PDB entry 7XK6 | electron microscopy, 3.00 A resolution | chains D and E of the 6 polymer chains in the assembly

# Chain D
Molecule: Na(+)-translocating NADH-quinone reductase subunit D
Source organism: Vibrio cholerae O395
Notes: EC 7.2.1.1
Reference sequence: A5F5Y6 (NQRD_VIBC3); residue numbers follow UniProt; this construct covers 1-210
Sequence (210 residues; each row starts with the number of its first residue):
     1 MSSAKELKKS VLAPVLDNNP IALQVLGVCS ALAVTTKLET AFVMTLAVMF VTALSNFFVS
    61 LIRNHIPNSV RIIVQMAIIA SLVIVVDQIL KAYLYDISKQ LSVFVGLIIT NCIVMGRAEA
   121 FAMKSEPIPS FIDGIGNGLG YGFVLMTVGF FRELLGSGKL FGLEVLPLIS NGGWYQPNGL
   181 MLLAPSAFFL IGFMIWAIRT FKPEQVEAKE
Unresolved in the structure: 1-6
Ion coordination: 2Fe-2S cluster Fe near Thr110 (its only coordinating residue here)
Ligand contacts: 2Fe-2S cluster (FES): Gly27, Val28, Cys29, Thr110, Asn111, Cys112

# Chain E
Molecule: Na(+)-translocating NADH-quinone reductase subunit E
Source organism: Vibrio cholerae O395
Notes: EC 7.2.1.1
Reference sequence: A5F5Y5 (NQRE_VIBC3); residues 1-198 here = UniProt positions 1-198
Sequence (198 residues; numbered 1 to 198; the number before each row is that of its first residue):
     1 MEHYISLLVK SIFIENMALS FFLGMCTFLA VSKKVKTSFG LGIAVIVVLT ISVPVNNLVY
    61 NLVLKPDALV EGVDLSFLNF ITFIGVIAAL VQILEMILDR FFPPLYNALG IFLPLITVNC
   121 AIFGGVSFMV QRDYSFAESV VYGFGSGVGW MLAIVALAGI REKMKYSDVP PGLRGLGITF
   181 ITAGLMALGF MSFSGVQL
Ligand contacts: 2Fe-2S cluster (FES): Gly24, Met25, Cys26, Asn119, Cys120

# Interface between chain D and chain E
Contacting residue pairs (62; chain D residue first):
  Ala22(D) with Leu176(E)
  Val25(D) with Leu176(E), hydrophobic
  Leu26(D) with Cys26(E), hydrophobic
  Gly27(D) with Cys26(E)
  Val28(D) with Cys26(E); Phe180(E), hydrophobic
  Cys29(D) with Phe22(E), hydrogen bond (side chain-backbone); Leu23(E); Gly24(E), hydrogen bond (side chain-backbone); Met25(E), hydrogen bond (side chain-backbone)
  Leu32(D) with Phe22(E), hydrophobic; Met25(E), hydrophobic
  Ile72(D) with Gln92(E); Val118(E), hydrophobic
  Met76(D) with Ile84(E), hydrophobic; Val118(E), hydrophobic
  Ala77(D) with Ile81(E), hydrophobic
  Ala80(D) with Ile81(E), hydrophobic
  Ile84(D) with Phe77(E); Phe80(E), hydrophobic
  Asp87(D) with Phe80(E)
  Ser102(D) with Gln131(E)
  Val103(D) with Phe128(E), hydrophobic; Gln131(E)
  Gly106(D) with Phe80(E); Phe123(E)
  Leu107(D) with Phe123(E), hydrophobic
  Ile109(D) with Phe80(E), hydrophobic; Ile84(E), hydrophobic; Phe123(E), hydrophobic
  Thr110(D) with Ile84(E); Val118(E); Asn119(E); Cys120(E), hydrogen bond; Phe123(E)
  Cys112(D) with Cys26(E), hydrophobic
  Leu183(D) with Met191(E), hydrophobic
  Ala184(D) with Phe22(E), hydrophobic
  Pro185(D) with Gly184(E); Ala187(E), hydrophobic; Leu188(E)
  Phe188(D) with Phe22(E), hydrophobic; Met25(E), hydrophobic; Phe180(E); Ala183(E), hydrophobic; Gly184(E)
  Phe189(D) with Ile181(E); Gly184(E)
  Ile191(D) with Phe180(E), hydrophobic
  Gly192(D) with Leu173(E)
  Ile195(D) with Leu176(E), hydrophobic; Phe180(E), hydrophobic
  Trp196(D) with Gly172(E); Leu173(E), hydrophobic
  Arg199(D) with Gly172(E); Arg174(E); Leu176(E)
  Val206(D) with Pro171(E)
  Glu207(D) with Arg174(E); Gly175(E)
  Ala208(D) with Arg174(E)
  Lys209(D) with Arg174(E)
Also at the interface, not in a pair above, chain D (43 interface residues in all): Ile21, Leu23, Ile73, Val83, Gln88, Phe104, Asn111, Leu180, Phe193
Also at the interface, not in a pair above, chain E (37 interface residues in all): Phe21, Ala88, Thr117, Gly124, Ser127, Pro170, Gly177, Leu185

# In short
The interface between chain D and chain E involves 43 residues on one side and 37 on the other; the contacts
include 4 hydrogen bonds. Among the polar pairs are Cys29(D)-Phe22(E), Cys29(D)-Gly24(E) and
Cys29(D)-Met25(E). 2Fe-2S cluster is bound between chain D and chain E.
Here chain D is Na(+)-translocating NADH-quinone reductase subunit D and chain E is Na(+)-translocating
NADH-quinone reductase subunit E, both from Vibrio cholerae O395. Entry 7XK6 (Cryo-EM structure of Na+-pumping
NADH-ubiquinone oxidoreductase from Vibrio cholerae, with aurachin D-42) was determined by electron microscopy
(same publication as 7XK3, 7XK4, 7XK5 and 7XK7).
